Entry 8CZ4 (X-ray diffraction, 2.10 A resolution); this record covers chains A and C.

[Chain A (and C)]
Molecule: 3C-like proteinase
Organism: Severe acute respiratory syndrome coronavirus 2
Notes: EC 3.4.22.69; chain C of this document is another copy of the same molecule, construct and numbering; everything in this record applies to it too
Reference sequence: P0DTD1 (R1AB_SARS2); residues 1-306 here correspond to UniProt positions 3264-3569 (UniProt number = residue number + 3263)
Chain sequence (306 residues; numbered 1 to 306; the number before each row is that of its first residue):
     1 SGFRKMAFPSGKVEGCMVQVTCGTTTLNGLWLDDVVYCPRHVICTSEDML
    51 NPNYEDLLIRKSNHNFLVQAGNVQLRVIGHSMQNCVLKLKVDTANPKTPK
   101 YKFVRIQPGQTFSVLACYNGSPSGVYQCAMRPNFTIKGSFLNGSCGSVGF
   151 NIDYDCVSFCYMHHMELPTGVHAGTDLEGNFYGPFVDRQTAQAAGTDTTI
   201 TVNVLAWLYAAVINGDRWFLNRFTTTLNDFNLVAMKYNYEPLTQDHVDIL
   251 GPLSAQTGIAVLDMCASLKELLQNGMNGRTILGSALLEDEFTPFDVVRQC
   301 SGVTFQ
Disordered / not traced: 306 (chain C: fully traced)
Ligand contacts: P6R (N-(4-tert-butylphenyl)-N-[(4-chlorothiophen-2-yl)methyl]-2-(isoquinolin-4-yl)acetamide): Thr25, His41, Cys44, Thr45, Ser46, Met49, Phe140, Leu141, Asn142, Ser144, Cys145, His163, His164, Met165, Glu166, His172, Phe181, Val186, Asp187, Arg188, Gln189, Gln192
UniProt features mapped onto this chain:
  - active site: His41 (For 3CL-PRO activity), Cys145 (Nucleophile)
  - site: Gln306 (Cleavage)
  - cross-link (Glycyl lysine isopeptide (Lys-Gly)): Lys5 (interchain with G-Cter in ubiquitin), Lys90 (interchain with G-Cter in ubiquitin)
From the paper describing this entry:
  - binding site for P6R: Thr25, His41, Thr45, Ser46, Met49, His163, Met165
  - catalytic residues: His41, Gly143 to Cys145 (citing earlier work)

[How chain A and chain C interact]
Pairs across the interface (83):
  Ser1(A) - Ser139(C)
  Ser1(A) - Phe140(C)  hydrogen bond (backbone-backbone)
  Ser1(A) - Leu141(C)
  Ser1(A) - Glu166(C)  hydrogen bond (backbone-side chain)
  Ser1(A) - Gly170(C)  hydrogen bond (side chain-backbone)
  Ser1(A) - His172(C)
  Gly2(A) - Gly138(C)
  Gly2(A) - Ser139(C)  hydrogen bond (backbone-side chain)
  Phe3(A) - Ser139(C)
  Arg4(A) - Lys5(C)
  Arg4(A) - Tyr126(C)
  Arg4(A) - Gln127(C)
  Arg4(A) - Cys128(C)
  Arg4(A) - Lys137(C)  hydrogen bond (side chain-backbone)
  Arg4(A) - Glu290(C)  salt bridge
  Lys5(A) - Tyr126(C)
  Met6(A) - Gly124(C)
  Met6(A) - Val125(C)
  Ala7(A) - Gly124(C)
  Ala7(A) - Val125(C)  hydrogen bond (backbone-backbone)
  Phe8(A) - Val125(C)
  Pro9(A) - Ser10(C)
  Pro9(A) - Glu14(C)
  Pro9(A) - Pro122(C)  hydrophobic
  Pro9(A) - Ser123(C)
  Pro9(A) - Gly124(C)
  Ser10(A) - Pro9(C)
  Ser10(A) - Ser10(C)  hydrogen bond (backbone-side chain)
  Ser10(A) - Glu14(C)  hydrogen bond (backbone-side chain)
  Gly11(A) - Gly11(C)
  Gly11(A) - Glu14(C)  hydrogen bond (backbone-side chain)
  Glu14(A) - Pro9(C)
  Glu14(A) - Ser10(C)  hydrogen bond (side chain-backbone)
  Glu14(A) - Gly11(C)  hydrogen bond (side chain-backbone)
  Tyr118(A) - Gly302(C)
  Tyr118(A) - Thr304(C)
  Ser121(A) - Thr304(C)
  Ser121(A) - Gln306(C)
  Pro122(A) - Pro9(C)  hydrophobic
  Pro122(A) - Thr304(C)
  Pro122(A) - Phe305(C)  hydrogen bond (backbone-backbone)
  Ser123(A) - Met6(C)
  Ser123(A) - Pro9(C)
  Ser123(A) - Val303(C)  hydrogen bond (side chain-backbone)
  Ser123(A) - Thr304(C)
  Ser123(A) - Phe305(C)
  Gly124(A) - Met6(C)
  Gly124(A) - Ala7(C)
  Gly124(A) - Pro9(C)
  Val125(A) - Met6(C)
  Val125(A) - Ala7(C)  hydrogen bond (backbone-backbone)
  Val125(A) - Phe8(C)
  Val125(A) - Val125(C)  hydrophobic
  Tyr126(A) - Arg4(C)
  Tyr126(A) - Lys5(C)
  Tyr126(A) - Met6(C)  hydrophobic
  Gln127(A) - Arg4(C)  hydrogen bond (backbone-side chain)
  Lys137(A) - Arg4(C)  hydrogen bond (backbone-side chain)
  Gly138(A) - Ser1(C)
  Gly138(A) - Gly2(C)
  Ser139(A) - Ser1(C)
  Ser139(A) - Gly2(C)  hydrogen bond (side chain-backbone)
  Ser139(A) - Gln299(C)  hydrogen bond
  Phe140(A) - Ser1(C)  hydrogen bond (backbone-backbone)
  Leu141(A) - Gln299(C)
  Leu141(A) - Cys300(C)
  Leu141(A) - Ser301(C)
  Leu141(A) - Gly302(C)
  Glu166(A) - Ser1(C)  hydrogen bond (side chain-backbone)
  His172(A) - Ser1(C)
  Ala285(A) - Leu286(C)  hydrophobic
  Leu286(A) - Gly283(C)
  Glu290(A) - Arg4(C)  salt bridge
  Gln299(A) - Ser139(C)  hydrogen bond
  Gln299(A) - Leu141(C)
  Cys300(A) - Leu141(C)
  Gly302(A) - Tyr118(C)
  Gly302(A) - Leu141(C)
  Val303(A) - Ser123(C)  hydrogen bond (backbone-side chain)
  Thr304(A) - Tyr118(C)
  Thr304(A) - Ser121(C)
  Phe305(A) - Pro122(C)
  Phe305(A) - Ser123(C)
Interface residues without a listed pair, chain A (42 interface residues in all): Leu115, Cys128, Gly170, Thr280, Gly283, Ser301
Interface residues without a listed pair, chain C (44 interface residues in all): Phe3, Leu115, Ala129, Ala285, Arg298

[In short]
42 residues of chain A and 44 residues of chain C are in contact, with 22 hydrogen bonds and 2 salt bridges.
Polar contacts include Arg4(A)-Glu290(C), Ser1(A)-Glu166(C) and Ser1(A)-Gly170(C). Bound to chain A: compound
P6R. From the paper: catalytic residues His41(A) and Gly143(A); a binding site for P6R at Thr25(A), His41(A)
and Thr45(A) among others.
Both chains are 3C-like proteinase (Severe acute respiratory syndrome coronavirus 2). Entry 8CZ4 (Crystal
structure of SARS-CoV-2 Mpro with compound C3) was determined by X-ray diffraction, deposited together with
8CYU, 8CYZ, 8CZ7 and 8SXR.
